PDB entry 9AW7 | X-ray diffraction, 2.91 A resolution | chains L and M of the 28 polymer chains in the assembly

# Chain L
Name: PRE7 isoform 1
Source organism: Saccharomyces cerevisiae
UniProtKB: A0A6A5Q0P3 (A0A6A5Q0P3_YEASX); residues 1-222 here correspond to UniProt positions 20-241 (UniProt number = residue number + 19)
Sequence (222 residues; each row starts with the number of its first residue):
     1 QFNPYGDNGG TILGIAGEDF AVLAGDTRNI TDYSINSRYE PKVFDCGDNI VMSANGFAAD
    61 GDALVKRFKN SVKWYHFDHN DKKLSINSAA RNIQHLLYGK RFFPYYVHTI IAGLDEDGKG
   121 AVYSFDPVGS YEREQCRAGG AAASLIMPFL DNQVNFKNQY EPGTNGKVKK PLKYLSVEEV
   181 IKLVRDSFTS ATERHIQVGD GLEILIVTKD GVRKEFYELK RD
Bound ions: Mg2+ site 1: Thr192, His195, Val198; Mg2+ site 2: Asp222 (shared with 3 residues of chain V)
Ligand contacts: tmc-95b (A1AHA): Arg101, Pro104, Tyr106, Asp126, Pro127, Val128

# Chain M
Name: Proteasome subunit beta
Source organism: Saccharomyces cerevisiae
UniProtKB: A0A8H8ULD3 (A0A8H8ULD3_YEASX); residues 1-233 here correspond to UniProt positions 34-266 (UniProt number = residue number + 33)
Sequence (233 residues; numbered 1 to 233; the number before each row is that of its first residue):
     1 TQQPIVTGTS VISMKYDNGV IIAADNLGSY GSLLRFNGVE RLIPVGDNTV VGISGDISDM
    61 QHIERLLKDL VTENAYDNPL ADAEEALEPS YIFEYLATVM YQRRSKMNPL WNAIIVAGVQ
   121 SNGDQFLRYV NLLGVTYSSP TLATGFGAHM ANPLLRKVVD RESDIPKTTV QVAEEAIVNA
   181 MRVLYYRDAR SSRNFSLAII DKNTGLTFKK NLQVENMKWD FAKDIKGYGT QKI

# How chain L and chain M interact
Contacting residue pairs (40; chain L residue first):
  Phe2(L) with Met107(M); Pro109(M), hydrophobic; Trp111(M), hydrophobic; Leu133(M), hydrophobic
  Asn3(L) with Leu133(M)
  Pro4(L) with Arg104(M), hydrogen bond (backbone-side chain); Met107(M), hydrophobic; Leu133(M)
  Tyr5(L) with Arg104(M); Leu133(M)
  Asn8(L) with Val135(M)
  Asn29(L) with Tyr137(M)
  Ser34(L) with Ala148(M); His149(M)
  Ile35(L) with Arg156(M), hydrogen bond (backbone-side chain)
  Asn36(L) with Tyr137(M), hydrogen bond; Ser139(M)
  Ser37(L) with Ser138(M), hydrogen bond (side chain-backbone); Ser139(M)
  Glu40(L) with Arg128(M), salt bridge; Thr136(M); Tyr137(M); Ser138(M), hydrogen bond (side chain-backbone)
  Phe57(L) with Arg104(M); Leu133(M); Val135(M), hydrophobic
  Ala59(L) with Tyr101(M), hydrophobic; Leu133(M); Gly134(M); Val135(M)
  Asp60(L) with Tyr101(M), hydrogen bond; Arg104(M), salt bridge
  Asp62(L) with Thr136(M)
  Ala63(L) with Tyr101(M), hydrophobic
  Lys66(L) with Glu94(M), salt bridge
  Phe103(L) with Arg104(M); Ser105(M)
  Tyr105(L) with Tyr101(M)
  Arg221(L) with Asp160(M), salt bridge; Arg161(M)
Other interface residues (no listed pair), chain L (27 interface residues in all): Gln1, Gly6, Arg38, Tyr39, Ala58, Lys100, Glu218
Other interface residues (no listed pair), chain M (22 interface residues in all): Gln2, Leu132

# Summary
Chain L and chain M form an interface of 27 and 22 residues respectively, with 6 hydrogen bonds and 4 salt
bridges. Polar contacts include Glu40(L)-Arg128(M), Asp60(L)-Arg104(M) and Lys66(L)-Glu94(M). Ligands of chain
L: tmc-95b. Thr192(L), His195(L) and Val198(L) coordinate Mg2+ site 1.
Chain L is PRE7 isoform 1 and chain M is Proteasome subunit beta, both from Saccharomyces cerevisiae; the
structure, Yeast 20S proteasome soaked with isolated TMC-95B, was determined by X-ray diffraction (same
publication as 9C97, 9C98, 9AW3, 9AW5 and 9AW6).
